Entry 1BCP (X-ray diffraction, 2.70 A resolution); this record covers chains B and F of the 6 polymer chains in the assembly.

Chain B:
Name: Pertussis toxin
Source organism: Bordetella pertussis
Notes: EC 2.4.2.-
UniProt: P04978 (TOX2_BORPE); residues 1-199 here correspond to UniProt positions 28-226 (UniProt number = residue number + 27)
Chain sequence (199 residues; numbered 1 to 199; the number before each row is that of its first residue):
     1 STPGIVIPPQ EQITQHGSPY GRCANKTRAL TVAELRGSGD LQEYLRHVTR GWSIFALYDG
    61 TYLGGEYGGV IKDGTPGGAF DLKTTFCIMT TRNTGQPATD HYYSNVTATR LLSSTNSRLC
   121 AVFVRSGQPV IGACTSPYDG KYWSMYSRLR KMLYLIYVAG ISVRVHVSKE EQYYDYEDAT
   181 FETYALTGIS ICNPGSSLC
Disordered / not traced: 1-2
Disulfide bonds: Cys23-Cys87, Cys120-Cys134, Cys192-Cys199

Chain F:
Name: Pertussis toxin
Source organism: Bordetella pertussis
Notes: EC 2.4.2.-
UniProt: P04981 (TOX5_BORPE); residues 1-99 here correspond to UniProt positions 35-133 (UniProt number = residue number + 34)
Chain sequence (99 residues; each row starts with the number of its first residue):
     1 GLPTHLYKNF TVQELALKLK GKNQEFCLTA FMSGRSLVRA CLSDAGHEHD TWFDTMLGFA
    61 ISAYALKSRI ALTVEDSPYP GTPGDLLELQ ICPLNGYCE
Disordered / not traced: 1
Disulfide bonds: Cys27-Cys41, Cys92-Cys98
Small-molecule neighbours: ATP (adenosine-5'-triphosphate): Asp54, Thr55, Gly58, Phe59, Ser62, Leu66, Ile91

How chain B and chain F interact:
Pairs across the interface (41; chain B residue first):
  Lys141(B) with Lys22(F)
  Tyr142(B) with Leu19(F), hydrophobic; Lys22(F)
  Ser144(B) with Gln24(F)
  Met145(B) with Gln24(F)
  Ser147(B) with Asp54(F)
  Arg148(B) with Leu17(F); Gln24(F), hydrogen bond; Phe53(F); Asp54(F), salt bridge; Leu57(F)
  Leu149(B) with Leu17(F)
  Lys151(B) with Asp54(F), salt bridge; Ile61(F)
  Met152(B) with Ile61(F), hydrophobic
  Leu155(B) with Ile61(F), hydrophobic; Tyr64(F), hydrophobic
  Ile161(B) with Tyr64(F), hydrophobic
  His166(B) with Lys18(F)
  Thr187(B) with Leu19(F)
  Gly188(B) with Leu17(F)
  Ile189(B) with Ala16(F); Leu17(F), hydrogen bond (backbone-backbone)
  Ser190(B) with Leu15(F); Ala16(F)
  Ile191(B) with Glu14(F); Leu15(F), hydrogen bond (backbone-backbone); Tyr64(F)
  Cys192(B) with Glu14(F)
  Asn193(B) with Gln13(F), hydrogen bond; Glu14(F), hydrogen bond (backbone-side chain)
  Ser196(B) with Glu14(F), hydrogen bond; Arg39(F)
  Ser197(B) with Arg39(F), hydrogen bond
  Leu198(B) with Glu14(F); Ala16(F); Lys18(F), hydrogen bond (backbone-side chain); Cys27(F), hydrophobic; Thr29(F); Arg39(F)
  Cys199(B) with Lys18(F), hydrogen bond (backbone-side chain)
Also at the interface, not in a pair above, chain F (20 interface residues in all): Leu28, Asp44, Ala65

Summary:
The interface between chain B and chain F involves 23 residues on one side and 20 on the other; the contacts
include 9 hydrogen bonds and 2 salt bridges. Polar pairs include Arg148(B)-Asp54(F), Lys151(B)-Asp54(F) and
Arg148(B)-Gln24(F). Bound to chain F: ATP.
Chain B is Pertussis toxin and chain F is Pertussis toxin, both from Bordetella pertussis; the structure,
Binary complex of pertussis toxin and ATP, was determined by X-ray diffraction.
